PDB entry 8PSU | electron microscopy, 3.18 A resolution | chains C and S of the 5 polymer chains in the assembly

== Chain C ==
Molecule: RNA-dependent RNA polymerase
From: Tilapia lake virus
UniProtKB: A0A7G3S745 (A0A7G3S745_9VIRU); residues 1-457 here = UniProt positions 1-457
Sequence (478 residues; each row starts with the number of its first residue):
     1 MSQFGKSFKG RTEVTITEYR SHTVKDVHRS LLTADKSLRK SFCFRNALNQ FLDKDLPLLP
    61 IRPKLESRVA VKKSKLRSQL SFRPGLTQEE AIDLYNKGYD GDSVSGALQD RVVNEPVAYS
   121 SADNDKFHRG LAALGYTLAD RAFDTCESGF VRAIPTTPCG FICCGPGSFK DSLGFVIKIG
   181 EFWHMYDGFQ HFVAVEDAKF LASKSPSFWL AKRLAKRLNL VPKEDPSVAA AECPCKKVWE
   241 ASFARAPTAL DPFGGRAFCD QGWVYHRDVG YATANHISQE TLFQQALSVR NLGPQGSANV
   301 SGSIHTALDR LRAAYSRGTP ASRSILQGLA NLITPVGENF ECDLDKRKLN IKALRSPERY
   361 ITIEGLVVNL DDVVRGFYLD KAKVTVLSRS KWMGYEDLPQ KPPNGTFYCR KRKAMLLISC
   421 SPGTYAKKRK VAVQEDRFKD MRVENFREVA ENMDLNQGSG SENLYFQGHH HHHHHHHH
Unresolved in the structure: 141-478
Sequence notes: conflict Lys391 (Arg in A0A7G3S745); expression tag (458-478)

== Chain S ==
Molecule: 5' vRNA end - vRNA loop
Sequence (40 nucleotides; numbered -24 to 15; the number before each row is that of its first residue; numbers below 1 keep their minus sign (G-24 is residue -24)):
   -24 GCAAAUCUUU CUCACGUCCU GACUUGUGAG UAAAAUUUGG
Unresolved in the structure: -24 to 0

== Interface between chain C and chain S ==
Contacting residue pairs (10; chain C residue first):
  Val27(C) - U11(S)  hydrogen bond to the base
  His28(C) - U11(S)  base contact
  Arg29(C) - U11(S)  hydrogen bond to the base
  Arg29(C) - U12(S)  base contact
  Arg29(C) - U13(S)  hydrogen bond to the sugar
  Arg29(C) - G14(S)  salt bridge to the phosphate
  Leu31(C) - U11(S)  base contact
  Leu31(C) - U12(S)  base contact
  Thr33(C) - U11(S)  hydrogen bond to the phosphate
  Lys40(C) - G1(S)  salt bridge to the phosphate
Other interface residues (no listed pair), chain S (6 interface residues in all): A10

== In short ==
Chain C and chain S each contribute 6 residues to their interface, with 4 hydrogen bonds and 2 salt bridges.
Among the polar pairs are Val27(C)-U11(S), Arg29(C)-U11(S) and Arg29(C)-U13(S).
Chain C is RNA-dependent RNA polymerase (Tilapia lake virus) and chain S is 5' vRNA end - vRNA loop; the
structure, Tilapia Lake Virus polymerase in vRNA pre-initiation state mode A (core only), was determined by
electron microscopy together with 8PSN, 8PSO, 8PSQ, 8PSS, 8PSX, 8PSZ and 6 further entries from the same
study.
